PDB entry 7PG3 | electron microscopy, 7.30 A resolution (low resolution: residue-level contacts below are approximate; hydrogen-bond / salt-bridge calls are withheld) | chains B and J of the 8 polymer chains in the assembly

# Chain B
Protein: Isoform Short of Insulin receptor
Source organism: Homo sapiens
Notes: EC 2.7.10.1
Reference sequence: P06213 (INSR_HUMAN), isoform P06213-2; residues -26 to 1343 here correspond to UniProt positions 1-1370 (UniProt number = residue number + 27)
Chain sequence (1382 residues; numbered -26 to 1355; the number before each row is that of its first residue; numbers below 1 keep their minus sign (Met-26 is residue -26)):
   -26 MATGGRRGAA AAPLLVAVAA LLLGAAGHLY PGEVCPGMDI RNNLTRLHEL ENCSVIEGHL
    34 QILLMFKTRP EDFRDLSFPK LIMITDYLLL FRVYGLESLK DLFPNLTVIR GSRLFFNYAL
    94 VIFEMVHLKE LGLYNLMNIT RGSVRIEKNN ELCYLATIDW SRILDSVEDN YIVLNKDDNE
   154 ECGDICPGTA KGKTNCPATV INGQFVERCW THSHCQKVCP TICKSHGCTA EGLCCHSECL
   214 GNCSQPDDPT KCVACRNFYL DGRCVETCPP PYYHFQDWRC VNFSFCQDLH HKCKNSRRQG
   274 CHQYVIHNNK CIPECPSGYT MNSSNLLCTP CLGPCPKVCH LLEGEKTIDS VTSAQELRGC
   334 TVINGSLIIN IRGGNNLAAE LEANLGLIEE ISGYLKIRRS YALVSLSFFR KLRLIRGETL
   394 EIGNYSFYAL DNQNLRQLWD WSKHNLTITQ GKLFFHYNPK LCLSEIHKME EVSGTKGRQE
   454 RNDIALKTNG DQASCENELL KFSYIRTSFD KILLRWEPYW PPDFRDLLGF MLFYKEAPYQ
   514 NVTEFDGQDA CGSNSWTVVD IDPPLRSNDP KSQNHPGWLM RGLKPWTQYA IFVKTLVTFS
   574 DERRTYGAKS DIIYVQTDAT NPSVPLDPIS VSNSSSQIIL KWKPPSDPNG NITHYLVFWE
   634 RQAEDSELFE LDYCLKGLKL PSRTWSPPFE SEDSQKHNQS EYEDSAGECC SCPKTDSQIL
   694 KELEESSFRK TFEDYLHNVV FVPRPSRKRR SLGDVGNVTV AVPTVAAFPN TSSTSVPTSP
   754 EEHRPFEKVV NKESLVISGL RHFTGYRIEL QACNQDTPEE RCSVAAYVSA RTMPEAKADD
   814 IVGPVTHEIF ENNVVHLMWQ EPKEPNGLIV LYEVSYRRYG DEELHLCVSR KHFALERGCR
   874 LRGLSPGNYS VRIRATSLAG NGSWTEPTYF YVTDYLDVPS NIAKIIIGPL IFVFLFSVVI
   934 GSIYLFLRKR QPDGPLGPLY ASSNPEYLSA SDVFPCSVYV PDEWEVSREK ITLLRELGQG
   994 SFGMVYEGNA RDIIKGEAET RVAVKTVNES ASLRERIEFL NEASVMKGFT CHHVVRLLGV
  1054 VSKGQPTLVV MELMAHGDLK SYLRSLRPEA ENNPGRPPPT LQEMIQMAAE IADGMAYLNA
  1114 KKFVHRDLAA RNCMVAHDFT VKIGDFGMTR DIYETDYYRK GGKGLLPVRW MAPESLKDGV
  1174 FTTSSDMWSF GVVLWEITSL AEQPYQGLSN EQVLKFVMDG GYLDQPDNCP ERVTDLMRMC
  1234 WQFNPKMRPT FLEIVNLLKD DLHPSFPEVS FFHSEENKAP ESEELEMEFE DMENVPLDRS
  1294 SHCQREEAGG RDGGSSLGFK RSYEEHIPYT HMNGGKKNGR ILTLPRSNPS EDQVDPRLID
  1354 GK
Disordered / not traced: -26 to 0, 163-167, 173-176, 268-273, 540-545, 648-674, 719-755, 908-1355
Differences from the reference sequence: expression tag (1344-1355)
Disulfides: Cys8-Cys26, Cys126-Cys155, Cys159-Cys182, Cys169-Cys188, Cys192-Cys201, Cys196-Cys207, Cys208-Cys216, Cys212-Cys225, Cys228-Cys237, Cys241-Cys253, Cys259-Cys284, Cys266-Cys274, Cys288-Cys301, Cys304-Cys308, Cys312-Cys333, Cys435-Cys468, Cys647-Cys860, Cys682-Cys685, Cys786-Cys795
UniProt features mapped onto this chain:
  - region: Glu706 to Phe714 (Insulin-binding), Tyr972 (Important for interaction with IRS1, SHC1 and STAT5B)
  - site: Phe39 (Insulin-binding)
  - modified residue: Ser373 (Phosphoserine), Tyr374 (Phosphotyrosine), Ser380 (Phosphoserine), Tyr972 (Phosphotyrosine)
  - glycosylation (N-linked (GlcNAc...) asparagine): Asn16, Asn25, Asn78, Asn111, Asn215, Asn255, Asn295, Asn337, Asn397, Asn418, Asn514, Asn606, Asn624, Asn671

# Chain J
Protein: Insulin
Source organism: Homo sapiens
Reference sequence: P01308 (INS_HUMAN); residues 1-30 here correspond to UniProt positions 25-54 (UniProt number = residue number + 24)
Chain sequence (30 residues; numbered 1 to 30; the number before each row is that of its first residue):
     1 FVNQHLCGSH LVEALYLVCG ERGFFYTPKT
Disordered / not traced: 1-3, 27-30

# Chain B / chain J interface
Residue-residue contacts (19; chain B residue first):
  Arg479(B) with Tyr16(J); Leu17(J)
  Ser481(B) with Leu17(J)
  Phe482(B) with Glu13(J)
  Asp483(B) with His10(J); Glu13(J)
  Lys484(B) with Leu6(J); His10(J); Glu13(J); Leu17(J)
  Leu486(B) with Leu17(J)
  Leu552(B) with Ala14(J)
  Met553(B) with Leu6(J)
  Arg554(B) with Gln4(J); Leu6(J)
  Glu681(B) with Gln4(J); His5(J)
  Cys683(B) with Gln4(J); His5(J)
Interface residues without a listed pair, chain B (12 interface residues in all): Gly555
Interface residues without a listed pair, chain J (10 interface residues in all): Val18, Gly20

# Summary
12 residues of chain B and 10 residues of chain J are in contact.
Chain B is Isoform Short of Insulin receptor and chain J is Insulin, both from Homo sapiens; the structure,
Low resolution Cryo-EM structure of the full-length insulin receptor bound to 3 insulin, conf 2, was
determined by electron microscopy (same publication as 7PG0, 7PG2 and 7PG4).
